Entry 5MRC (electron microscopy, 3.25 A resolution); this record covers chains A and J of the 78 polymer chains in the assembly.

[Chain A]
Molecule: 21S ribosomal RNA
From: Saccharomyces cerevisiae
Sequence (3296 nucleotides; row label = number of the first residue in the row):
     1 GUAAAAAGUA GAAUAAUAGA UUUGAAAUAU UUAUUAUAUA GAUUUAAAGA GAUAAUCAUG
    61 GAGUAUAAUA AUUAAAUUUA AUAAAUUUAA UAUAACUAUU AAUAGAAUUA GGUUACUAAU
   121 AAAUUAAUAA CAAUUAAUUU UAAAACCUAA AGGUAAACCU UUAUAUUAAU AAUGUUAUUU
   181 UUUAUUAUUU UUAUAAUAAG AAUAAUUAUU AAUAAUAAUA AACUAAGUGA ACUGAAACAU
   241 CUAAGUAACU UAAGGAUAAG AAAUCAACAG AGAUAUUAUG AGUAUUGGUG AGAGAAAAUA
   301 AUAAAGGUCU AAUAAGUAUU AUGUGAAAAA AAUGUAAGAA AAUAGGAUAA CAAAUUCUAA
   361 GACUAAAUAC UAUUAAUAAG UAUAGUAAGU ACCGUAAGGG AAAGUAUGAA AAUGAUUAUU
   421 UUAUAAGCAA UCAUGAAUAU AUUAUAUUAU AUUAAUGAUG UACCUUUUGU AUAAUGGGUC
   481 AGCAAGUAAU UAAUAUUAGU AAAACAAUAA GUUAUAAAUA AAUAGAAUAA UAUAUAUAUA
   541 UAAAAAAAUA UAUUAAAAUA UUUAAUUAAU AUUAAUUGAC CCGAAAGCAA ACGAUCUAAC
   601 UAUGAUAAGA UGGAUAAACG AUCGAACAGG UUGAUGUUGC AAUAUCAUCU GAUUAAUUGU
   661 GGUUAGUAGU GAAAGACAAA UCUGGUUUGC AGAUAGCUGG UUUUCUAUGA AAUAUAUGUA
   721 AGUAUAGCCU UUAUAAAUAA UAAUUAUUAU AUAAUAUUAU AUUAAUAUUA UAUAAAGAAU
   781 GGUACAGCAA UUAAUAUAUA UUAGGGAACU AUUAAAGUUU UAUUAAUAAU AUUAAAUCUC
   841 GAAAUAUUUA AUUAUAUAUA AUAAAGAGUC AGAUUAUGUG CGAUAAGGUA AAUAAUCUAA
   901 AGGGAAACAG CCCAGAUUAA GAUAUAAAGU UCCUAAUAAA UAAUAAGUGA AAUAAAUAUU
   961 AAAAUAUUAU AAUAUAAUCA GUUAAUGGGU UUGACAAUAA CCAUUUUUUA AUGAACAUGU
  1021 AACAAUGCAC UGAUUUAUAA UAAAUAAAAA AAAAUAAUAU UUAAAAUCAA AUAUAUAUAU
  1081 AUUUGUUAAU AGAUAAUAUA CGGAUCUUAA UAAUAAGAAU UAUUUAAUUC CUAAUAUGGA
  1141 AUAUUAUAUU UUUAUAAUAA AAAUAUAAAU ACUGAAUAUC UAAAUAUUAU UAUUACUUUU
  1201 UUUUUAAUAA UAAUAAUAUG GUAAUAGAAC AUUUAAUGAU AAUAUAUAUU AGUUAUUAAU
  1261 UAAUAUAUGU AUUAAUUAAA UAGAGAAUGC UGACAUGAGU AACGAAAAAA AGGUAUAAAC
  1321 CUUUUCACCU AAAACAUAAG GUUUAACUAU AAAAGUACGG CCCCUAAUUA AAUUAAUAAA
  1381 AAUAUAAAUA UAUUUAAGAU GGGAUAAUCU AUAUUAAUAA AAAUUUAUCU UAAAAUAUAU
  1441 AUAUUAUUAA UAAUUAUAUU AAUUAAUUAA UAAUAUAUAU AAUUAUAUUA UAUAUUAUAU
  1501 AUUUUUUAUA UAAUAUAAAC UAAUAAAGAU CAGGAAAUAA UUAAUGUAUA CCGUAAUGUA
  1561 GACCGACUCA GGUAUGUAAG UAGAGAAUAU GAAGGUGAAU UAGAUAAUUA AAGGGAAGGA
  1621 ACUCGGCAAA GAUAGCUCAU AAGUUAGUCA AUAAAGAGUA AUAAGAACAA AGUUGUACAA
  1681 CUGUUUACUA AAAACACCGC ACUUUGCAGA AACGAUAAGU UUAAGUAUAA GGUGUGAACU
  1741 CUGCUCCAUG CUUAAUAUAU AAAUAAAAUU AUUUAACGAU AAUUUAAUUA AAUUUAGGUA
  1801 AAUAGCAGCC UUAUUAUGAG GGUUAUAAUG UAGCGAAAUU CCUUGGCCUA UAAUUGAGGU
  1861 CCCGCAUGAA UGACGUAAUG AUACAACAAC UGUCUCCCCU UUAAGCUAAG UGAAAUUGAA
  1921 AUCGUAGUGA AGAUGCUAUG UACCUUCAGC AAGACGGAAA GACCCUAUGC AGCUUUACUG
  1981 UAAUUAGAUA GAUCGAAUUA UUGUUUAUUA UAUUCAGCAU AUUAAGUAAU CCUAUUAUUA
  2041 GGUAAUCGUU UAGAUAUUAA UGAGAUACUU AUUAUAAUAU AAUGAUAAUU CUAAUCUUAU
  2101 AAAUAAUUAU UAUUAUUAUU AUUAAUAAUA AUAAUAUGCU UUCAAGCAUA GUGAUAAAAC
  2161 AUAUUUAUAU GAUAAUCACU UUACUUAAUA GAUAUAAUUC UUAAGUAAUA UAUAAUAUAU
  2221 AUUUUAUAUA UAUUAUAUAU AAUAUAAGAG ACAAUCUCUA AUUGGUAGUU UUGAUGGGGC
  2281 GUCAUUAUCA GCAAAAGUAU CUGAAUAAGU CCAUAAAUAA AUAUAUAAAA UUAUUGAAUA
  2341 AAAAAAAAAU AAUAUAUAUU AUAUAUAUUA AUUAUAAAUU GAAAUAUGUU UAUAUAAAUU
  2401 UAUAUUUAUU GAAUAUAUUU UAGUAAUAGA UAAAAAUAUG UACAGUAAAA UUGUAAGGAA
  2461 AACAAUAAUA ACUUUCUCCU CUCUCGGUGG GGGUUCACAC CUAUUUUUAA UAGGUGUGAA
  2521 CCCCUCUUCG GGGUUCCGGU UCCCUUUCGG GUCCCGGAAC UUAAAUAAAA AUGGAAAGAA
  2581 UUAAAUUAAU AUAAUGGUAU AACUGUGCGA UAAUUGUAAC ACAAACGAGU GAAACAAGUA
  2641 CGUAAGUAUG GCAUAAUGAA CAAAUAACAC UGAUUGUAAA GGUUAUUGAU AACGAAUAAA
  2701 AGUUACGCUA GGGAUAACAG GGUAAUAUAG CGAAAGAGUA GAUAUUGUAA GCUAUGUUUG
  2761 CCACCUCGAU GUCGACUCAA CAUUUCCUCU UGGUUGUAAA AGCUAAGAAG GGUUUGACUG
  2821 UUCGUCAAUU AAAAUGUUAC GUGAGUUGGG UUAAAUACGA UGUGAAUCAG UAUGGUUCCU
  2881 AUCUGCUGAA GGAAAUAUUA UCAAAUUAAA UCUCAUUAUU AGUACGCAAG GACCAUAAUG
  2941 AAUCAACCCA UGGUGUAUCU AUUGAUAAUA AUAUAAUAUA UUUAAUAAAA AUAAUACUUU
  3001 AUUAAUAUAU UAUCUAUAUU AGUUUAUAUU UUAAUUAUAU AUUAUCAUAG UAGAUAAGCU
  3061 AAGUUGAUAA UAAAUAAAUA UUGAAUACAU AUUAAAUAUG AAGUUGUUUU AAUAAGAUAA
  3121 UUAAUCUGAU AAUUUUAUAC UAAAAUUAAU AAUUAUAGGU UUUAUAUAUU AUUUAUAAAU
  3181 AAAUAUAUUA UAAUAAUAAU AAUUAUUAUU AUUAAUAAAA AAUAUUAAUU AUAAUAUUAA
  3241 UAAAAUACUA AUUUAUCAGU UAUCUAUAUA AUAUCUAAUC UAUUAUUCUA UAUACU
Disordered / not traced: 1-7, 80-83, 107-109, 129-131, 179-199, 554-559, 757-765, 811-815, 822, 967-1055, 1133-1136, 1153-1159, 1196-1204, 1375-1379, 1419-1422, 1441-1480, 1503-1505, 1538-1539, 2013-2077, 2101-2182, 2189-2197, 2222-2226, 2241-2242, 2277-2280, 2339-2344, 2393-2407, 2479-2572, 2715-2718, 2767-2771, 2985-3001, 3036-3039, 3179-3228, 3294-3296
Ion coordination: Mg2+ site 1: A150, A218; Mg2+ site 2: A237, C238; Mg2+ site 3: G245, A327; Mg2+ site 4 near A258 (its only coordinating residue here); Mg2+ site 5 near G280 (its only coordinating residue here); Mg2+ site 6 near U322 (its only coordinating residue here); Mg2+ site 7 near A359 (its only coordinating residue here); Mg2+ site 8: A359, A360 (shared with 1 residue of chain b); Mg2+ site 9 near G394 (its only coordinating residue here); Mg2+ site 10: A423, U424; Mg2+ site 11 near G427 (its only coordinating residue here); Mg2+ site 12: C464 (shared with 3 residues of chain N); 130 more Mg2+ sites not listed

[Chain J]
Name: uL15m
From: Saccharomyces cerevisiae
UniProtKB: P36520 (RM10_YEAST); residue numbers follow UniProt; this construct covers 58-277
Sequence (220 residues; numbered 58 to 277; the number before each row is that of its first residue):
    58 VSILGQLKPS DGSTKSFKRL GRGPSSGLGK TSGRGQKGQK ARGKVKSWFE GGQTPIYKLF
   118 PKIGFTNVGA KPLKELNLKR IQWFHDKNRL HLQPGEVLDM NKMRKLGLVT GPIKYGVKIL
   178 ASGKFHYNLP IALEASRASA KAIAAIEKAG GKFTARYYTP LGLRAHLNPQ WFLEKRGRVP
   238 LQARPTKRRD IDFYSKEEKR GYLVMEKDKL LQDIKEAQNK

[Interface between chain A and chain J]
Residue-residue contacts (235):
  A236(A) with Gln96(J), hydrogen bond to the base; Phe106(J), base contact; Gly108(J), base contact
  C268(A) with Thr216(J), phosphate contact; Ala240(J), sugar contact; Arg241(J), phosphate contact; Thr243(J), phosphate contact
  A269(A) with Leu218(J), base contact; Pro237(J), sugar contact; Leu238(J), hydrogen bond to the sugar; Ala240(J), phosphate contact; Arg241(J), salt bridge to the phosphate
  G270(A) with Leu218(J), sugar contact; Arg235(J), salt bridge to the phosphate; Pro237(J), phosphate contact; Leu238(J), hydrogen bond to the phosphate
  A271(A) with Arg233(J), hydrogen bond to the phosphate
  G272(A) with Arg233(J), salt bridge to the phosphate
  A284(A) with Thr123(J), phosphate contact; Val125(J), phosphate contact
  U285(A) with Thr123(J), hydrogen bond to the phosphate
  U289(A) with Lys119(J), hydrogen bond to the base
  G290(A) with Lys115(J), salt bridge to the phosphate
  A291(A) with Tyr114(J), phosphate contact
  G292(A) with Lys103(J), salt bridge to the phosphate
  U299(A) with Arg221(J), sugar contact; Trp228(J), phosphate contact; Arg233(J), salt bridge to the phosphate
  A300(A) with Trp228(J), hydrogen bond to the phosphate
  U465(A) with Lys87(J), salt bridge to the phosphate
  U466(A) with Lys87(J), salt bridge to the phosphate; Gln93(J), hydrogen bond to the phosphate; Lys94(J), hydrogen bond to the phosphate
  U467(A) with Gln93(J), phosphate contact; Lys94(J), salt bridge to the phosphate
  G486(A) with Leu77(J), sugar contact; Gly78(J), base contact; Arg79(J), salt bridge to the phosphate; Thr88(J), base contact; Ser89(J), hydrogen bond to the base; Arg91(J), hydrogen bond to the base
  U487(A) with Phe74(J), phosphate contact
  U496(A) with Gly69(J), hydrogen bond to the sugar; Ser70(J), base contact
  U497(A) with Ser67(J), hydrogen bond to the sugar; Asp68(J), sugar contact; Gly69(J), sugar contact; Ser70(J), sugar contact
  A498(A) with Ser67(J), hydrogen bond to the sugar
  A502(A) with Arg137(J), hydrogen bond to the sugar; Trp140(J), sugar contact
  A503(A) with Arg137(J), salt bridge to the phosphate; Arg146(J), salt bridge to the phosphate; Thr167(J), hydrogen bond to the base; Gly168(J), base contact
  A509(A) with Asn225(J), hydrogen bond to the phosphate
  A510(A) with Arg161(J), salt bridge to the phosphate; Arg221(J), salt bridge to the phosphate; Asn225(J), phosphate contact
  G511(A) with Pro169(J), phosphate contact
  U512(A) with Gly168(J), base contact; Pro169(J), phosphate contact; Lys171(J), salt bridge to the phosphate
  A514(A) with Lys131(J), base contact; Thr167(J), hydrogen bond to the base
  U515(A) with Lys131(J), base contact
  A516(A) with Glu132(J), hydrogen bond to the sugar; Asn134(J), hydrogen bond to the base; Leu177(J), base contact
  A520(A) with Gly121(J), sugar contact; Phe122(J), hydrogen bond to the sugar
  A521(A) with Phe122(J), sugar contact; Asn124(J), phosphate contact
  A522(A) with Asn124(J), hydrogen bond to the phosphate; Ala127(J), phosphate contact; Arg246(J), hydrogen bond to the phosphate
  U523(A) with Arg194(J), sugar contact; Arg246(J), salt bridge to the phosphate; Asp249(J), hydrogen bond to the base; Phe250(J), sugar contact; Lys253(J), base contact; Lys256(J), hydrogen bond to the phosphate
  A524(A) with Lys175(J), salt bridge to the phosphate; Arg194(J), salt bridge to the phosphate; Phe250(J), phosphate contact; Lys256(J), salt bridge to the phosphate
  G525(A) with Glu132(J), hydrogen bond to the base; Lys175(J), salt bridge to the phosphate; Leu177(J), base contact; Ser196(J), hydrogen bond to the phosphate; Ala197(J), hydrogen bond to the phosphate
  A526(A) with Leu177(J), phosphate contact; Ala178(J), hydrogen bond to the phosphate; Ser179(J), base contact; Ser196(J), hydrogen bond to the phosphate; Lys198(J), phosphate contact
  A527(A) with Ser179(J), phosphate contact; Lys181(J), salt bridge to the phosphate; Phe182(J), stacking on the base; His183(J), base contact
  U528(A) with Lys181(J), salt bridge to the phosphate; Phe182(J), phosphate contact; Lys198(J), salt bridge to the phosphate
  A529(A) with Phe182(J), phosphate contact
  U535(A) with Lys198(J), hydrogen bond to the phosphate
  A536(A) with Lys198(J), salt bridge to the phosphate
  U562(A) with Lys136(J), base contact; Arg137(J), hydrogen bond to the base; Trp140(J), hydrogen bond to the phosphate; Lys144(J), salt bridge to the phosphate
  A569(A) with Ser70(J), base contact
  U570(A) with Ser70(J), base contact; Thr71(J), sugar contact; Lys72(J), hydrogen bond to the sugar
  A571(A) with Lys72(J), sugar contact; Phe74(J), phosphate contact
  U572(A) with Phe74(J), phosphate contact; Lys75(J), hydrogen bond to the phosphate
  U573(A) with Lys75(J), phosphate contact
  A574(A) with Ser104(J), phosphate contact
  A575(A) with Val102(J), phosphate contact; Lys103(J), hydrogen bond to the phosphate; Ser104(J), hydrogen bond to the phosphate; Trp105(J), sugar contact
  U576(A) with Lys103(J), salt bridge to the phosphate
  C580(A) with Arg91(J), salt bridge to the phosphate; Ala98(J), hydrogen bond to the base
  C581(A) with Arg99(J), base contact
  G696(A) with Gln96(J), base contact; Arg99(J), phosphate contact
  C697(A) with Lys94(J), phosphate contact; Gly95(J), phosphate contact; Gln96(J), phosphate contact; Arg99(J), base contact
  U698(A) with Lys94(J), salt bridge to the phosphate; Arg99(J), salt bridge to the phosphate
  G699(A) with Lys94(J), salt bridge to the phosphate; Arg99(J), hydrogen bond to the base
  U701(A) with Gly78(J), hydrogen bond to the sugar; Lys87(J), hydrogen bond to the base; Thr88(J), base contact; Ser89(J), hydrogen bond to the base
  U702(A) with Gly78(J), phosphate contact; Arg79(J), hydrogen bond to the base; Gly80(J), hydrogen bond to the phosphate; Gly86(J), phosphate contact; Lys87(J), phosphate contact
  U703(A) with Arg79(J), base contact; Gly80(J), phosphate contact
  U704(A) with Gly80(J), phosphate contact; Pro81(J), phosphate contact; Ser82(J), hydrogen bond to the phosphate; Ser83(J), base contact
  C705(A) with Ser82(J), hydrogen bond to the phosphate
  A716(A) with Gln110(J), hydrogen bond to the sugar
  U717(A) with Gly108(J), sugar contact; Gly109(J), sugar contact; Gln110(J), sugar contact
  G722(A) with Gln96(J), hydrogen bond to the sugar; Gly108(J), hydrogen bond to the base
  U723(A) with Gly95(J), phosphate contact; Gln96(J), hydrogen bond to the phosphate; Lys97(J), hydrogen bond to the phosphate; Val102(J), phosphate contact; Phe106(J), hydrogen bond to the sugar; Gly108(J), base contact
  A724(A) with Lys97(J), salt bridge to the phosphate; Phe106(J), sugar contact; Glu107(J), sugar contact
  G868(A) with Gly90(J), phosphate contact; Arg91(J), sugar contact; Gly92(J), phosphate contact
  U869(A) with Gly92(J), phosphate contact; Gln93(J), hydrogen bond to the phosphate
  A1223(A) with Thr88(J), phosphate contact; Gly92(J), phosphate contact
  A1224(A) with Thr88(J), hydrogen bond to the phosphate; Gly90(J), hydrogen bond to the phosphate; Arg91(J), hydrogen bond to the phosphate; Gly92(J), hydrogen bond to the phosphate
  U1225(A) with Lys75(J), salt bridge to the phosphate; Leu85(J), phosphate contact
  A1226(A) with Lys75(J), salt bridge to the phosphate
  G1227(A) with Lys72(J), salt bridge to the phosphate
  A1236(A) with Leu61(J), sugar contact
  U1237(A) with Ser59(J), hydrogen bond to the sugar; Gly62(J), base contact
  A1275(A) with Gly62(J), base contact
  U1276(A) with Gly62(J), base contact; Leu64(J), hydrogen bond to the sugar; Lys65(J), sugar contact
  U1277(A) with Leu64(J), sugar contact; Lys65(J), phosphate contact; Pro66(J), sugar contact
  A1278(A) with Thr71(J), phosphate contact
  A1282(A) with Phe74(J), base contact; Arg76(J), hydrogen bond to the base
  G1283(A) with Arg76(J), salt bridge to the phosphate; Arg79(J), salt bridge to the phosphate
  A2625(A) with Gln110(J), hydrogen bond to the base
  C2626(A) with Gln110(J), hydrogen bond to the base; Ile113(J), sugar contact
  G2627(A) with Leu116(J), sugar contact; Phe117(J), sugar contact
  A2659(A) with Thr111(J), base contact; Leu116(J), hydrogen bond to the sugar
  A2660(A) with Lys115(J), hydrogen bond to the sugar; Leu116(J), sugar contact; Phe117(J), sugar contact; Pro118(J), phosphate contact
  C2661(A) with Lys115(J), sugar contact; Pro118(J), phosphate contact; Lys119(J), hydrogen bond to the phosphate
  A2662(A) with Lys119(J), salt bridge to the phosphate
  U2671(A) with Phe122(J), sugar contact; Asn124(J), hydrogen bond to the sugar; Arg246(J), salt bridge to the phosphate
  G2672(A) with Lys244(J), salt bridge to the phosphate; Arg246(J), salt bridge to the phosphate
  A2673(A) with Val125(J), base contact
  U2675(A) with Thr243(J), sugar contact; Lys244(J), phosphate contact
  G2676(A) with Lys244(J), phosphate contact; Arg245(J), hydrogen bond to the phosphate
  U2677(A) with Arg245(J), salt bridge to the phosphate
  G2681(A) with Phe122(J), base contact
  G2682(A) with Gly121(J), hydrogen bond to the phosphate; Phe122(J), sugar contact
  U2683(A) with Ile120(J), phosphate contact; Gly121(J), hydrogen bond to the phosphate
  G2694(A) with Gln110(J), hydrogen bond to the base; Thr111(J), hydrogen bond to the sugar; Leu116(J), base contact
  A2695(A) with Thr111(J), hydrogen bond to the base; Leu116(J), base contact
Also at the interface, not in a pair above, chain A (111 interface residues in all): G280, A281, U513, U563, U577, A1228, G1238, A2628, C2670, A2714
Also at the interface, not in a pair above, chain J (113 interface residues in all): Val58, Gln63, Ser73, Lys101, Gly126, Phe141, Gly164, Ala195, Lys232

[Overview]
111 residues of chain A face 113 of chain J across their interface; the contacts include 72 hydrogen bonds, 41
salt bridges and 1 aromatic stacking contact. Among the polar pairs are A236(A)-Gln96(J), U289(A)-Lys119(J)
and G486(A)-Ser89(J).
Chain A is 21S ribosomal RNA and chain J is uL15m, both from Saccharomyces cerevisiae; the structure,
Structure of the yeast mitochondrial ribosome - Class A, was determined by electron microscopy, deposited
together with 5MRE and 5MRF.
